PDB entry 4YLN | X-ray diffraction, 5.50 A resolution (low resolution: residue-level contacts below are approximate; hydrogen-bond / salt-bridge calls are withheld) | chains F and 1 of the 9 polymer chains in the assembly

# Chain F
Name: RNA polymerase sigma factor RpoD
Source organism: Escherichia coli
UniProt: P00579 (RPOD_ECOLI); residues 1-613 here = UniProt positions 1-613
Amino-acid sequence (628 residues; numbered -14 to 613; the number before each row is that of its first residue; numbers below 1 keep their minus sign (Met-14 is residue -14)):
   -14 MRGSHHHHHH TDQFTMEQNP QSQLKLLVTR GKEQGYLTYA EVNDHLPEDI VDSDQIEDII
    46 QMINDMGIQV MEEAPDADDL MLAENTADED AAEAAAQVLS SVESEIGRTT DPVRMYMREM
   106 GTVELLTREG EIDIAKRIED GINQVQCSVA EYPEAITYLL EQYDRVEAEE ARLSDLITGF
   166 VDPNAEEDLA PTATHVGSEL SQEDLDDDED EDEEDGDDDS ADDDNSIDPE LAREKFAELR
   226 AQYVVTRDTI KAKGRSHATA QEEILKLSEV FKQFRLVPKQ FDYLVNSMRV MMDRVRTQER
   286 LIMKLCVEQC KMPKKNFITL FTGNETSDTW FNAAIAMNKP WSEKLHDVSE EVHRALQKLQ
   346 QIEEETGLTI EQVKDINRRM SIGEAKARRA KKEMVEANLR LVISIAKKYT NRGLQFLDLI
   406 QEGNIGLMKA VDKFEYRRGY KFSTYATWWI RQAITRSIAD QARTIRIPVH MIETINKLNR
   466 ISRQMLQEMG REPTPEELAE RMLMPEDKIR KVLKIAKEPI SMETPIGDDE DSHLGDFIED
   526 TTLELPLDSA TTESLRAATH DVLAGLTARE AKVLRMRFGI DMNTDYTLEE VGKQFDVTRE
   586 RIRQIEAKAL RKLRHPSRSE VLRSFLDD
Unresolved in the structure: -14 to 78, 172-209
Differences from the reference sequence: expression tag (-14 to 0)
Curated features (UniProtKB/Swiss-Prot):
  - DNA-binding region: Leu573 to Ala592 (H-T-H motif)
  - region: Arg584 to Arg599 (Interaction with anti-sigma factors)
  - motif: Asp403 to Gln406 (Interaction with polymerase core subunit RpoC)
  - site: Arg562 (Interaction with anti-sigma factors)
  - mutagenesis: Ala553 (A553D: Disrupts the interaction with Escherichia phage lambda antitermination protein Q), Arg596 (R596D/E: 2-fold reduction in activation of class II Crp-dependent promoters)
Reported in the primary citation:
  - binding site for NT strand DNA (chain 1): Trp433

# Chain 1
Molecule: NT strand DNA
Sequence (49 nucleotides; row label = number of the first residue in the row):
    11 ACTTGACATC CCACCTCACG TATGCTATAA TGTGTGCAGT CTGACGCGG

# Chain F / chain 1 interface
Residue-residue contacts (51; chain F residue first):
  Asp96(F) with DG44(1)
  Val98(F) with DG44(1)
  Arg99(F) with DG44(1)
  Met102(F) with DG42(1); DT43(1)
  Met105(F) with DG42(1)
  Gly106(F) with DG42(1)
  Leu110(F) with DT41(1)
  Glu116(F) with DT41(1)
  Asn383(F) with DT41(1)
  Arg385(F) with DT41(1); DG42(1)
  Leu386(F) with DT41(1)
  Ser389(F) with DT41(1); DG42(1)
  Lys392(F) with DT43(1); DG44(1)
  Phe401(F) with DT45(1)
  Lys418(F) with DC35(1)
  Glu420(F) with DA37(1)
  Arg423(F) with DA37(1)
  Lys426(F) with DA39(1); DA40(1)
  Ser428(F) with DA40(1); DT41(1)
  Thr429(F) with DA37(1); DA39(1); DA40(1)
  Tyr430(F) with DT36(1); DA37(1)
  Thr432(F) with DA40(1)
  Trp433(F) with DA40(1)
  Trp434(F) with DC35(1); DT36(1)
  Gln437(F) with DC35(1); DT36(1)
  Arg451(F) with DA32(1)
  Pro453(F) with DT31(1); DA32(1)
  Val454(F) with DT33(1)
  His455(F) with DT31(1); DA32(1)
  Arg554(F) with DC12(1)
  Thr583(F) with DT13(1)
  Arg584(F) with DT14(1); DG15(1)
  Glu585(F) with DT13(1); DT14(1); DG15(1)
  Arg586(F) with DC12(1); DT13(1)
Interface residues without a listed pair, chain F (42 interface residues in all): Arg103, Thr112, Ala382, Ile388, Lys414, Tyr425, Asp581, Val582
Interface residues without a listed pair, chain 1 (20 interface residues in all): DA11, DA16, DT38

# Overview
Chain F and chain 1 form an interface of 42 and 20 residues respectively. From UniProt: 2 mutagenesis sites on
chain F. The paper reports a binding site for NT strand DNA (chain 1) at Trp433(F).
Here chain F is RNA polymerase sigma factor RpoD (Escherichia coli) and chain 1 is NT strand DNA. Entry 4YLN
(E. coli Transcription Initiation Complex - 17-bp spacer and 4-nt RNA) was determined by X-ray diffraction,
deposited together with 4YLO and 4YLP.
